Entry 8QU4 (X-ray diffraction, 1.38 A resolution); this record covers chains A and B of the 3 polymer chains in the assembly.

[Chain A]
Molecule: Nuclear transcription factor Y subunit alpha
Reference sequence: P23511 (NFYA_HUMAN); residue numbers follow UniProt; this construct covers 270-282
Amino-acid sequence (15 residues; numbered 269 to 283; the number before each row is that of its first residue):
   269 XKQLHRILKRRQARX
Sequence notes: acetylation (269); engineered mutation L272 (Tyr in P23511); amidation (283)
Modified residues: ACE (acetyl group) at position 269, NH2 (amino group) at position 283; L272 (norleucine; NLE); L276 (2-methyl-L-norleucine; MK8)
Covalently attached groups: covalent link L272-L276

[Chain B]
Molecule: Nuclear transcription factor Y subunit beta
Source organism: Homo sapiens
Reference sequence: P25208 (NFYB_HUMAN); numbering as in UniProt (aligned over 51-143)
Amino-acid sequence (95 residues; each row starts with the number of its first residue):
    49 GPSFREQDIYLPIANVARIMKNAIPQTGKIAKDAKECVQECVSEFISFIT
    99 SEASERCHQEKRKTINGEDILFAMSTLGFDSYVEPLKLYLQKFRE
Not modelled in the structure: 49-56
Sequence notes: expression tag (49-50)
Swiss-Prot annotation at these positions:
  - DNA-binding region: L59 to A65
  - region: V86 to I97 (Subunit association domain (SAD))
  - cross-link: K140 (Glycyl lysine isopeptide (Lys-Gly) (interchain with G-Cter in ubiquitin))

[Interface between chain A and chain B]
Contacting residue pairs (17):
  K270(A) with T124(B); L125(B); G126(B)
  Q271(A) with F96(B); L125(B), hydrogen bond (side chain-backbone); F127(B)
  R274(A) with F96(B); S99(B), hydrogen bond; E100(B), salt bridge; E103(B), salt bridge; L125(B)
  I275(A) with F96(B), hydrophobic
  K277(A) with E103(B), salt bridge
  R278(A) with E92(B), salt bridge; S95(B), hydrogen bond; F96(B); S99(B)

[Summary]
Chain A and chain B form an interface of 6 and 10 residues respectively, with 3 hydrogen bonds and 4 salt
bridges. Polar pairs include R274(A)-E100(B), R274(A)-E103(B) and K277(A)-E103(B). Curated annotation
(UniProt) lists a DNA-binding region on chain B.
Chain A is Nuclear transcription factor Y subunit alpha and chain B is Nuclear transcription factor Y subunit
beta (Homo sapiens); the structure, NF-YB/C Heterodimer in Complex with a 13-mer NF-YA-derived Peptide
Stabilized with C8-Hydrocarbon Linker in an alternative ..., was determined by X-ray diffraction (same
publication as 8QU2 and 8QU3).
